7JRJ - chains A and D of the 15 polymer chains in the assembly; structure by electron microscopy, 3.03 A resolution.

== Chain A ==
Protein: Radial spoke protein 9
Source organism: Chlamydomonas reinhardtii
Reference sequence: Q27YU5 (Q27YU5_CHLRE); residues 1-269 here = UniProt positions 1-269
Sequence (269 residues; numbered 1 to 269; the number before each row is that of its first residue):
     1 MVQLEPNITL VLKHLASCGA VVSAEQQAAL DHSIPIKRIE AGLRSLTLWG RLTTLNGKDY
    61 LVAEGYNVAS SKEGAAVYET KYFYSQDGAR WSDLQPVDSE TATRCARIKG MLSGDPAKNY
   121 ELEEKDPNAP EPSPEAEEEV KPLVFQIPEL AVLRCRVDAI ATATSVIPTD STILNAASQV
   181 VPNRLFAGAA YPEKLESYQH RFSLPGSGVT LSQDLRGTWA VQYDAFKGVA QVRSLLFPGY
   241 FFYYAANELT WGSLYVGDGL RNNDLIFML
Unresolved in the structure: 1, 126-141
Disulfide bonds: Cys-105/Cys-155
From the paper describing this entry:
  - mutagenesis - Y244R, R261DEL: decreased stability

== Chain D ==
Protein: Flagellar radial spoke protein 6
Source organism: Chlamydomonas reinhardtii
Reference sequence: Q01657 (RSP6_CHLRE); residue numbers follow UniProt; this construct covers 1-459
Sequence (459 residues; numbered 1 to 459; the number before each row is that of its first residue):
     1 MAADVGQALA FLQQVKTTQG ASIYEGLKAA LAKVLEDRPV NAVEALETSV LSTPPAANLS
    61 VPLVPAASAA AAAAAVAKAS LFGDPEPVLD PESGEPIDPD APNEFECEDV EGDGDLLDGL
   121 GVGLGRQEMY AAMLAVKRLG EDAKRGVSTV RFFGKFFGTQ ADYYVFETTL QSNPDMPEAP
   181 EGTIPLEPYG EGVNAYIYFV SNTLGGPLQQ LPYVTPEQIK ASRLLRRYLT GRLDAPVSAF
   241 PAFPGNEANY LRALIARISA ATVCCPRGFF TADDDSAELS ANDEWVPLKG REMALPVNWS
   301 HRYAHLKGQG RTVTHKRDPP DEEEEPEKNF WTAEEMEAGP PPLATLDTDA PLPAATGDKV
   361 PPPAWSPVFA SASVTTRNQV AGVRSNRWPG AVCACAGRHF TSMYVGWGIK AGGEWSPCPP
   421 PPPVPQWGAP AAGVEGGQQL LLECNDLPPK PAPPEEEDE
Unresolved in the structure: 1-2, 320-324, 430-459

== Interface between chain A and chain D ==
Contacting residue pairs (23):
  Glu-25(A) / Phe-82(D)
  Glu-25(A) / Tyr-130(D)  hydrogen bond
  Ala-28(A) / Phe-82(D)  hydrophobic
  Ala-29(A) / Phe-82(D)  hydrophobic
  His-32(A) / Lys-78(D)
  His-32(A) / Phe-82(D)
  Ile-36(A) / Ala-75(D)
  Ile-36(A) / Val-76(D)  hydrophobic
  Ile-36(A) / Ala-79(D)  hydrophobic
  Ile-39(A) / Val-64(D)  hydrophobic
  Gly-42(A) / Leu-63(D)
  Leu-43(A) / Leu-63(D)
  Ala-89(A) / Phe-82(D)  hydrophobic
  Arg-90(A) / Ser-80(D)
  Arg-90(A) / Phe-82(D)  hydrogen bond (side chain-backbone)
  Arg-90(A) / Gly-83(D)
  Arg-90(A) / Asp-84(D)  hydrogen bond (side chain-backbone)
  Arg-90(A) / Pro-85(D)
  Arg-90(A) / Glu-86(D)
  Ile-173(A) / Asp-37(D)
  Asn-183(A) / Asp-37(D)
  Leu-185(A) / Val-40(D)
  Ala-187(A) / Val-40(D)  hydrophobic
Other interface residues (no listed pair), chain A (16 interface residues in all): Gln-27, Arg-38
Other interface residues (no listed pair), chain D (19 interface residues in all): Pro-39, Ser-49, Gln-127, Ala-131

== In short ==
16 residues of chain A and 19 residues of chain D are in contact, with 3 hydrogen bonds. Among the polar pairs
are Glu-25(A)/Tyr-130(D), Arg-90(A)/Phe-82(D) and Arg-90(A)/Asp-84(D). The paper reports that Y244R and
R261DEL of chain A reduce stability.
Chain A is Radial spoke protein 9 and chain D is Flagellar radial spoke protein 6, both from Chlamydomonas
reinhardtii; the structure, Chlamydomonas reinhardtii radial spoke head and neck (recombinant), was determined
by electron microscopy, deposited together with 7JR9.
